8YHU - chains A and B; structure by electron microscopy, 2.88 A resolution.

# Chain A
Molecule: Toll-like receptor 3
From: Homo sapiens
Reference sequence: O15455 (TLR3_HUMAN); residues 27-700 here = UniProt positions 27-700
Chain sequence (674 residues; row label = number of the first residue in the row):
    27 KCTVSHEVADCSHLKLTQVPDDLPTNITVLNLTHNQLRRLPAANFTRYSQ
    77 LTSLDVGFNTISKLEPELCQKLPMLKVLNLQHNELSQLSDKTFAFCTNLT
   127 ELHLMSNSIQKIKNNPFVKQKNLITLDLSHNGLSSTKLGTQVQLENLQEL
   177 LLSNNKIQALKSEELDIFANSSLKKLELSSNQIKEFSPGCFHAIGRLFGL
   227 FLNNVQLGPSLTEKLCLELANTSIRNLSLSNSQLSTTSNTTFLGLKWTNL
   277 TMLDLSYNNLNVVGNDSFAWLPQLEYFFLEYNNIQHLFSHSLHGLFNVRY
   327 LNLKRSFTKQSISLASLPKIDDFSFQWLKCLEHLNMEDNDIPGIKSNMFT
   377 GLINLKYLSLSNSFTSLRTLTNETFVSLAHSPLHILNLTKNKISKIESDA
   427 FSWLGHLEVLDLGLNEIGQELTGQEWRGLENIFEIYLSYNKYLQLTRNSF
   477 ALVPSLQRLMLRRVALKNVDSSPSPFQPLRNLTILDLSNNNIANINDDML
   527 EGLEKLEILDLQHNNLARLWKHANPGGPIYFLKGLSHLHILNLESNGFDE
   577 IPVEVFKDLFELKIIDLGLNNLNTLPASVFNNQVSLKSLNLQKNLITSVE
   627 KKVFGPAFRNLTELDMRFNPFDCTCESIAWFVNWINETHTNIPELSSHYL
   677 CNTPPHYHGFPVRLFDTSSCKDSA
Unresolved in the structure: 336-342, 697-700
Disulfides: Cys-28/Cys-37, Cys-95/Cys-122, Cys-649/Cys-677, Cys-651/Cys-696
Covalent attachments: N-acetylglucosamine (NAG) linked to Asn-52, Asn-57, Asn-124, Asn-247, Asn-252, Asn-265, Asn-275, Asn-291, Asn-398, Asn-413
UniProt features mapped onto this chain:
  - glycosylation (N-linked (GlcNAc...) asparagine): Asn-52, Asn-57, Asn-70, Asn-124, Asn-196, Asn-247, Asn-252, Asn-265, Asn-275, Asn-291, Asn-398, Asn-413, Asn-507, Asn-636, Asn-662
  - natural variant: Ser-134 (S134P: No effect on IFNL1 induction), Arg-251 (R251G: No effect on IFNL1 induction), Pro-554 (P554S: In IMD83)
  - mutagenesis: Cys-95 (C95A: Reduced response to ds-RNA), Cys-122 (C122A: Reduced response to ds-RNA), Asn-196 (N196G: Reduced expression levels; when associated with R-247), Asn-247 (N247R: Reduced response to ds-RNA. Reduced expression levels; when associated with G-196), His-539 (H539A: No effect; H539E: Loss of RNA binding. Constitutive activation of NF-kappa-B), Asn-541 (N541A: Loss of RNA binding. Abolishes activation of NF-kappa-B)

# Chain B
Molecule: minibinder 8.6
From: Homo sapiens
Chain sequence (56 residues; row label = number of the first residue in the row):
     1 SLEEEAERVVEELVKEFNLSRTQEIALRRYAEYAARATASEEVIEELLRD
    51 VAERLS
Reported in the primary citation:
  - contacts within the chain: Ala-35/Thr-38, Thr-38/Ile-44

# Chain A / chain B interface
Pairs across the interface (30; chain A residue first):
  His-359(A) with Arg-21(B), hydrogen bond
  Tyr-383(A) with Arg-21(B), hydrogen bond
  Glu-434(A) with Thr-22(B), hydrogen bond
  Asp-437(A) with Arg-29(B), salt bridge
  Glu-460(A) with Ile-25(B); Arg-29(B), salt bridge
  Tyr-462(A) with Arg-29(B)
  Arg-484(A) with Ile-25(B); Ala-26(B)
  Met-486(A) with Arg-29(B); Tyr-33(B)
  Arg-488(A) with Arg-36(B)
  Ile-510(A) with Tyr-33(B), hydrophobic
  Asp-512(A) with Tyr-33(B), hydrogen bond
  Glu-533(A) with Tyr-30(B)
  Ile-534(A) with Tyr-33(B), hydrophobic
  Gln-538(A) with Arg-36(B)
  His-565(A) with Tyr-30(B)
  Ile-566(A) with Tyr-30(B); Ala-37(B), hydrophobic
  Lys-589(A) with Glu-46(B), salt bridge; Leu-47(B)
  Ile-590(A) with Thr-38(B)
  Asp-592(A) with Ala-37(B)
  Lys-613(A) with Val-43(B)
  Thr-638(A) with Glu-42(B)
  Glu-639(A) with Ala-39(B); Ser-40(B), hydrogen bond
  Asp-641(A) with Ala-39(B)
  Asn-667(A) with Glu-42(B), hydrogen bond
Also at the interface, not in a pair above, chain A (28 interface residues in all): Ile-411, Val-435, Asp-536, Ser-614
Also at the interface, not in a pair above, chain B (19 interface residues in all): Ala-34, Glu-41, Asp-50
From the paper, about this interface:
  - pairs named by the authors: Lys-589(A)/Asp-50(B), Glu-639(A)/Ser-40(B) (hydrogen bond), Asn-667(A)/Glu-42(B) (hydrogen bond)
  - interface residues, chain A: Ile-510(A), Ile-534(A), Ile-566(A), Ile-590(A)
  - interface residues, chain B: Arg-29(B), Tyr-30(B), Tyr-33(B), Ala-34(B), Glu-42(B), Val-43(B), Glu-46(B), Leu-47(B)

# In short
The interface between chain A and chain B involves 28 residues on one side and 19 on the other; the contacts
include 6 hydrogen bonds and 3 salt bridges. Polar contacts include Asp-437(A)/Arg-29(B), Glu-460(A)/Arg-29(B)
and Lys-589(A)/Glu-46(B). The authors report a contact between Lys-589(A) and Asp-50(B); hydrogen bonds
between Glu-639(A) and Ser-40(B) and Asn-667(A) and Glu-42(B). The paper reports interface residues
Ile-510(A), Ile-534(A) and Arg-29(B) among others; contacts within the chain involving Thr-38(B), Ala-35(B)
and Ile-44(B).
Here chain A is Toll-like receptor 3 and chain B is minibinder 8.6, both from Homo sapiens. Entry 8YHU
(hTLR3/minibinder 8.6) was determined by electron microscopy (same publication as 8YHT).
